Entry 9NE9 (electron microscopy, 3.88 A resolution); this record covers chains A and B of the 6 polymer chains in the assembly.

Chain A:
Protein: DNA polymerase epsilon catalytic subunit A
Source organism: Homo sapiens
Notes: EC 2.7.7.7, 3.1.11.-
UniProtKB: Q07864 (DPOE1_HUMAN); residue numbers follow UniProt; this construct covers 27-1198
Sequence (1172 residues; each row starts with the number of its first residue):
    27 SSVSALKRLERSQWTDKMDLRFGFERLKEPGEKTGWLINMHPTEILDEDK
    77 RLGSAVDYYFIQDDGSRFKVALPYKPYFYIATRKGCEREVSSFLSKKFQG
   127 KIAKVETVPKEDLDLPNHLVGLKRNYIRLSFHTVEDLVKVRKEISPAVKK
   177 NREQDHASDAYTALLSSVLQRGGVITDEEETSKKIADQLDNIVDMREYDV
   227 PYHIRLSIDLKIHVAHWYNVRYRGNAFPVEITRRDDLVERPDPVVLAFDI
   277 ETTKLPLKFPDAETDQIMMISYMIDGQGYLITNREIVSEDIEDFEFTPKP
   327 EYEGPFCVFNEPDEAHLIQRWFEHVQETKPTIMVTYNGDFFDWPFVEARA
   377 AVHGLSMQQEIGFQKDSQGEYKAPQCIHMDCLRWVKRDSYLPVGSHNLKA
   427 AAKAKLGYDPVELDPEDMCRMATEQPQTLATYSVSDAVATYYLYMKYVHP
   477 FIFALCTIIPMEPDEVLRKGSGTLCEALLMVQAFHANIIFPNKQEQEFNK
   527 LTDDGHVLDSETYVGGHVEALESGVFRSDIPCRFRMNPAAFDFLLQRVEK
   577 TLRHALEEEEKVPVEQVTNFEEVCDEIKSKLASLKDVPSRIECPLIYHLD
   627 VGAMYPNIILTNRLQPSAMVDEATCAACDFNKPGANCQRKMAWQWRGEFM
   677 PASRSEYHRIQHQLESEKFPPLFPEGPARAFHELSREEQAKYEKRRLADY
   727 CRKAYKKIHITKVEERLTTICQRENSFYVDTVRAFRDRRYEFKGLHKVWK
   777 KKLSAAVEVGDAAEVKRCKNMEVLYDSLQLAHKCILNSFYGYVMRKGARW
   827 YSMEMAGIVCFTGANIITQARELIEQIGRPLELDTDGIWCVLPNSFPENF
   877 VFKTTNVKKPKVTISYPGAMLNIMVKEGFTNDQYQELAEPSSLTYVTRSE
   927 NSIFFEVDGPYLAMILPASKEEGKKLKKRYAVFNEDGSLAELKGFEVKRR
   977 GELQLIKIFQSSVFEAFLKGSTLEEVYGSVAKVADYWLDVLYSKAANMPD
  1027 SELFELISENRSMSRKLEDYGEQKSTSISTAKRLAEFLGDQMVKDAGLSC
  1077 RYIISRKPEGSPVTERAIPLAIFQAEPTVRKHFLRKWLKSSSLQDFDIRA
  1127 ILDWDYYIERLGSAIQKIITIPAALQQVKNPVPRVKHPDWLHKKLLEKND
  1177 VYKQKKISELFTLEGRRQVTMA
Disordered / not traced: 194-213
UniProt features mapped onto this chain:
  - modified residue: Ser-1184 (Phosphoserine)
  - natural variant: Ala-189 (A189T: Found in a colorectal sample), Arg-231 (R231H: Found in a colorectal sample), Pro-286 (P286H: Found in a colorectal sample; P286R: Found in a colorectal sample), Phe-367 (F367S: Found in a colorectal sample), Val-411 (V411L: In CRCS12; uncertain significance), Leu-424 (L424V: In CRCS12), Pro-436 (P436R: Found in a colorectal sample), Tyr-458 (Y458F: In CRCS12; uncertain significance), Ser-459 (S459F: Found in a colorectal sample), Arg-762 (R762W: Found in a colorectal sample), Lys-777 (K777N: Found in a colorectal sample), Ala-1007 (A1007P: In IMAGEI; uncertain significance), 1 further natural variant entry in UniProt
Metal / ion sites: Mg2+ site 1 near Asp-275 (its only coordinating residue here); Mg2+ site 2 near Glu-277 (its only coordinating residue here); 4Fe-4S cluster Fe: Cys-651, Cys-654, Cys-663, Cys-747
Residues lining bound ligands: 4Fe-4S cluster (SF4): His-144, Leu-145, Thr-650, Cys-651, Cys-654, Phe-656, Asn-657, Cys-663, Gln-664, Cys-747, Gln-748
Reported in the primary citation:
  - catalytic residues: Asp-275, Glu-277 (citing earlier work)
  - disease-associated variants - P286K, P286R: decreased catalytic activity (citing earlier work)

Chain B:
Protein: Proliferating cell nuclear antigen
Source organism: Homo sapiens
UniProtKB: P12004 (PCNA_HUMAN); residues 1-261 here = UniProt positions 1-261
Sequence (261 residues; row label = number of the first residue in the row):
     1 MFEARLVQGSILKKVLEALKDLINEACWDISSSGVNLQSMDSSHVSLVQL
    51 TLRSEGFDTYRCDRNLAMGVNLTSMSKILKCAGNEDIITLRAEDNADTLA
   101 LVFEAPNQEKVSDYEMKLMDLDVEQLGIPEQEYSCVVKMPSGEFARICRD
   151 LSHIGDAVVISCAKDGVKFSASGELGNGNIKLSQTSNVDKEEEAVTIEMN
   201 EPVQLTFALRYLNFFTKATPLSSTVTLSMSADVPLVVEYKIADMGHLKYY
   251 LAPKIEDEEGS
UniProt features mapped onto this chain:
  - DNA-binding region: Arg-61 to Lys-80
  - modified residue: Lys-14 (N6-acetyllysine), Lys-77 (N6-acetyllysine), Lys-80 (N6-acetyllysine), Tyr-211 (Phosphotyrosine), Lys-248 (N6-acetyllysine)
  - cross-link (Glycyl lysine isopeptide (Lys-Gly)): Lys-164 (interchain with G-Cter in SUMO2), Lys-254 (interchain with G-Cter in SUMO2)
  - natural variant: Ser-228 (S228I: In ATLD2)
  - mutagenesis: Lys-13 (K13R: Inhibits acetylation, recruitment to DNA damage sites, inducible ubiquitination and protein degradation, DNA replication and repair synthesis efficiencies, but homotrimer formation, nuclear ...), Lys-14 (K14R: Inhibits acetylation, recruitment to DNA damage sites, inducible ubiquitination and protein degradation, DNA replication and repair synthesis efficiencies, but homotrimer formation, nuclear ...), Lys-20 (K20R: Inhibits acetylation, recruitment to DNA damage sites, inducible ubiquitination and protein degradation, DNA replication and repair synthesis efficiencies, but homotrimer formation, nuclear ...), Met-40 (M40A: Complete loss of interaction with UHRF2), Ser-43 to Val-45 (No effect on POLD3-binding. Impairs binding to ALKBH2), Lys-77 (K77A: Inhibits recruitment to DNA damage sites, but nuclear localization is similar as the wild-type; in association with A-80 ...), Lys-80 (K80A: Inhibits recruitment to DNA damage sites, but nuclear localization is similar as the wild-type; in association with A-77 ...), Gln-125 to Ile-128 (Strong decrease in POLD3-binding. Impairs binding to ALKBH2), Ile-128 (I128A: Complete loss of interaction with UHRF2), Lys-164 (K164R: Abolishes ubiquitination. No effect on interaction with SHPRH), Val-188 to Lys-190 (No effect on POLD3-binding. No effect on ALKBH2-binding), Tyr-211 (Y211F: Alters chromatin-associated PCNA stability and its function in DNA replication and repair), 3 further mutagenesis entries in UniProt

Interface between chain A and chain B:
Residue-residue contacts (13):
  Arg-680(A) / Asp-257(B)  salt bridge
  Ser-681(A) / Asp-257(B)  hydrogen bond
  Arg-685(A) / Lys-254(B)
  Arg-685(A) / Ile-255(B)
  Asp-725(A) / Ser-42(B)  hydrogen bond
  Lys-729(A) / Asp-41(B)  salt bridge
  Lys-729(A) / Ser-42(B)  hydrogen bond
  Lys-729(A) / Ser-43(B)  hydrogen bond
  Lys-729(A) / Arg-210(B)
  Lys-729(A) / Tyr-211(B)
  Lys-729(A) / Phe-214(B)
  Ala-730(A) / Arg-210(B)
  Lys-732(A) / Arg-210(B)
Other interface residues (no listed pair), chain A (8 interface residues in all): Tyr-726
Other interface residues (no listed pair), chain B (13 interface residues in all): Leu-22, Val-45, Asp-156, Pro-253

In short:
8 residues of chain A and 13 residues of chain B are in contact; the contacts include 4 hydrogen bonds and 2
salt bridges. Polar pairs include Arg-680(A)/Asp-257(B), Lys-729(A)/Asp-41(B) and Ser-681(A)/Asp-257(B).
Ligands of chain A: 4Fe-4S cluster. From the paper: catalytic residues Asp-275(A) and Glu-277(A); P286K and
P286R of chain A reduce catalytic activity.
Here chain A is DNA polymerase epsilon catalytic subunit A and chain B is Proliferating cell nuclear antigen,
both from Homo sapiens. Entry 9NE9 (Human polymerase epsilon bound to PCNA and DNA with a pre-existing
mismatch in the blocked conformation ...) was determined by electron microscopy, deposited together with 9NE6,
9NE7, 9NE8 and 9NEA.
